PDB entry 4A67 | X-ray diffraction, 2.10 A resolution | chain A

[Chain A]
Name: Spore coat protein A
Organism: Bacillus subtilis
Notes: EC 1.10.3.2
Reference sequence: P07788 (COTA_BACSU); residue numbers follow UniProt; this construct covers 1-513
Amino-acid sequence (513 residues; each row starts with the number of its first residue):
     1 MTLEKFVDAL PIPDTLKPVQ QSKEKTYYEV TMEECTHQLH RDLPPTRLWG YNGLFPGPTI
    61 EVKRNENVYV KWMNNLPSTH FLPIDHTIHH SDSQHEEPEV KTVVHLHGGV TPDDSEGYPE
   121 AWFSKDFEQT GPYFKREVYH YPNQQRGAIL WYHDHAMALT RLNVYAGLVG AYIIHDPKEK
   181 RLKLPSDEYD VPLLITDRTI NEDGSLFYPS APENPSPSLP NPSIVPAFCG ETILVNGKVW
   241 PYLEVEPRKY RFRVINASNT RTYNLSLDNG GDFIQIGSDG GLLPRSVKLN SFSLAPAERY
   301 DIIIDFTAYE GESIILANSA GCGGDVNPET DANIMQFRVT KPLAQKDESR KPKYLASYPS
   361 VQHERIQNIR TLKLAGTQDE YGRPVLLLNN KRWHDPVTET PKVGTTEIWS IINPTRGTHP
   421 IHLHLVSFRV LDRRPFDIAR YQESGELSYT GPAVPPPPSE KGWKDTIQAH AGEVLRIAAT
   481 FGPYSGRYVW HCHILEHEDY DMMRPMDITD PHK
Disordered / not traced: 1, 91-95, 512-513
Disulfide bonds: Cys229-Cys322
Modified / non-standard residues: Cys35 (s-oxy cysteine; CSX)
Differences from the reference sequence: engineered mutation Glu116 (Asp in P07788)
Metal / ion sites: Cu ion site 1: His105, His422 (together with peroxide ion); Cu ion site 2: His107, His153, His493 (together with peroxide ion); Cu ion site 3: His155, His424, His491 (together with peroxide ion); Cu ion site 4: His419, Cys492, His497
Small-molecule neighbours: peroxide ion (PER): His105, His107, His153, His155, His422, His424, His491, His493
Curated features (UniProtKB/Swiss-Prot):
  - binding site (Cu cation): His105, His107, His153, His155, His419, His422, His424, His491, Cys492, His493, His497, Met502
  - site: Glu498 (Plays a crucial role in the protonation steps)
  - mutagenesis: Arg146 (R146K: 357-fold decrease in catalytic efficiency with ABTS as substrate. 152-fold decrease in catalytic efficiency with SGZ as substrate), Leu386 (L386A: Slight decrease in catalytic efficiency. Shows minimal changes in the structure of the copper centers), Arg429 (R429K: 25-fold decrease in catalytic efficiency with ABTS as substrate. 30-fold decrease in catalytic efficiency with SGZ as substrate), Leu431 (L431F: Retains approximately 50% of the wild-type activity with both ABTS and SGZ), Arg476 (R476K: Retains approximately 20% of the wild-type activity with both ABTS and SGZ), Ala478 (A478F: Retains approximately 70% of the wild-type activity with both ABTS and SGZ), Thr480 (T480A: Retains approximately 60% of the wild-type activity with both ABTS and SGZ; T480F: Retains approximately 30% of the wild-type activity with SGZ but does not affect activity with ABTS), His491 (H491C: Decreases copper content. Strong decrease in catalytic efficiency with both ABTS and SGZ), His493 (H493A: Does not affect copper content. Strong decrease in catalytic efficiency with both ABTS and SGZ; H493C: Decreases copper content. Strong decrease in catalytic efficiency with both ABTS and SGZ), Ile494 (I494A: Strong decrease in catalytic efficiency. Significant differences in both the type 1 and type 2 copper centers), His497 (H497A: Loss of laccase activity. Mutant fails to develop the dark brown phenotype typical of the wild type strain. Decreases copper content), Glu498 (E498D: 9-fold decrease in catalytic efficiency with ABTS as substrate. 26-fold decrease in catalytic efficiency with 2,6-DMP as substrate; E498L: Almost loss of laccase activity ...), 1 further mutagenesis entry in UniProt

[In short]
Chain A binds peroxide ion. His105 and His422 coordinate Cu ion site 1. His107, His153 and His493 coordinate
Cu ion site 2. From UniProt: 12 Cu cation-binding residues and 13 mutagenesis sites.
Chain A is Spore coat protein A (Bacillus subtilis); the structure, Mutations in the neighbourhood of
CotA-laccase trinuclear site: D116E mutant, was determined by X-ray diffraction, deposited together with 4A66
and 4A68.
